5YRS - chains A and X of the 3 polymer chains in the assembly; structure by X-ray diffraction, 1.76 A resolution.

== Chain A ==
Molecule: Protease
Organism: Human immunodeficiency virus 1
Notes: EC 3.4.23.16
UniProt: P04585 (POL_HV1H2); residues 1-99 here correspond to UniProt positions 489-587 (UniProt number = residue number + 488)
Sequence (104 residues; row label = number of the first residue in the row):
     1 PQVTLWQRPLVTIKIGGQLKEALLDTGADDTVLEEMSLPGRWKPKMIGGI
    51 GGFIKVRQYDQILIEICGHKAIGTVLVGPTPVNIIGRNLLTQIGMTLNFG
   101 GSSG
Not modelled in the structure: 100-104
Differences from the reference sequence: engineered mutation Met95 (Cys583 in P04585); expression tag (100-104)
Swiss-Prot annotation at these positions:
  - region (Dimerization of protease): Pro1 to Leu5, Gly49 to Lys55, Asn88 to Gly94, Thr96 to Phe99
  - active site: Asp25 (For protease activity)
  - site: Phe99 (Cleavage)

== Chain X ==
Molecule: RT-RH oligopeprtide
Sequence (6 residues; each row starts with the number of its first residue):
     2 ETXYVD
Modified positions: HPH ((2S)-2-amino-3-phenylpropane-1,1-diol) at position 4

== Interface between chain A and chain X ==
Contacting residue pairs - 37 pairs, chain A then chain X:
  Leu23(A) with HPH_4(X); Tyr5(X), hydrophobic
  Asp25(A) with HPH_4(X); Tyr5(X), hydrogen bond (side chain-backbone)
  Gly27(A) with HPH_4(X); Tyr5(X); Val6(X)
  Ala28(A) with Thr3(X); HPH_4(X), hydrogen bond (backbone-backbone); Val6(X), hydrophobic
  Asp29(A) with Glu2(X), hydrogen bond (backbone-backbone); Val6(X), hydrogen bond (backbone-backbone); Asp7(X)
  Asp30(A) with Val6(X); Asp7(X)
  Val32(A) with Thr3(X)
  Ile47(A) with Thr3(X); Asp7(X)
  Gly48(A) with Glu2(X); Thr3(X), hydrogen bond (backbone-backbone); HPH_4(X); Tyr5(X); Val6(X); Asp7(X), hydrogen bond (backbone-backbone)
  Gly49(A) with Thr3(X); HPH_4(X); Tyr5(X)
  Ile50(A) with Thr3(X); HPH_4(X); Tyr5(X); Val6(X), hydrophobic
  Pro81(A) with HPH_4(X); Tyr5(X)
  Val82(A) with HPH_4(X); Tyr5(X)
  Ile84(A) with Thr3(X); Val6(X), hydrophobic
Interface residues without a listed pair, chain A (15 interface residues in all): Arg8

== Summary ==
The interface between chain A and chain X involves 15 residues on one side and 6 on the other, with 6 hydrogen
bonds. Polar contacts include Asp25(A)-Tyr5(X), Ala28(A)-HPH_4(X) and Asp29(A)-Glu2(X). UniProt lists
active-site residue Asp25(A) on chain A.
Chain A is Protease (Human immunodeficiency virus 1) and chain X is RT-RH oligopeprtide; the structure, X-ray
Snapshot of HIV-1 Protease in Action: Observation of Tetrahedral Intermediate and Its SIHB with Catalytic ...,
was determined by X-ray diffraction.
